Entry 7ZRZ (electron microscopy, 3.09 A resolution); this record covers chains AP1 and CP1 of the 5 polymer chains in the assembly.

== Chain AP1 ==
Name: tRNA-splicing endonuclease subunit Sen34
Source organism: Homo sapiens
Notes: EC 4.6.1.16
UniProt: Q9BSV6 (SEN34_HUMAN); the construct has insertions or renumbered stretches relative to UniProt, so the offset changes along the chain: 1-72 = UniProt 1-72; 120-167 = UniProt 73-120; 180-310 = UniProt 180-310
Chain sequence (263 residues; row label = number of the first residue in the row; note: 47 numbers in that range are skipped by the numbering (no residue carries them; nothing is unmodelled there)):
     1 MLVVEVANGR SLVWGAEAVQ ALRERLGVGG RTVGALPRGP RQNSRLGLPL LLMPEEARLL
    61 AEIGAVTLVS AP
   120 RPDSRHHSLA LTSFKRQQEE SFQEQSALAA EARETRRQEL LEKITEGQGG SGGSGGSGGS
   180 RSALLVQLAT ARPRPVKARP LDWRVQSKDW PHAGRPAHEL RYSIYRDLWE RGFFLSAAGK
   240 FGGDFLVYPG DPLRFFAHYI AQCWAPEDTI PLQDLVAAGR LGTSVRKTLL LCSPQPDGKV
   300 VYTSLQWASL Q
Disordered / not traced: 120-197, 310
Differences from the reference sequence: linker (168-179); conflict F255 (His in Q9BSV6)
UniProt features mapped onto this chain:
  - active site: Y247, K286
Reported in the primary citation:
  - binding site for pre-tRNA Arg TCT 3-2: K239, F255, A256
  - catalytic residues: Y247, K286
  - disease-associated variants - R58W (TDelta = -6.2 degC): decreased stability (citing earlier work)

== Chain CP1 ==
Name: tRNA-splicing endonuclease subunit Sen54
Source organism: Homo sapiens
UniProt: Q7Z6J9 (SEN54_HUMAN); the construct has insertions or renumbered stretches relative to UniProt, so the offset changes along the chain: 1-174 = UniProt 1-174; 408-411 = UniProt 175-178; 425-526 = UniProt 425-526
Chain sequence (293 residues; numbered 1 to 526; 233 numbers in that range are skipped by the numbering (no residue carries them; nothing is unmodelled there); the number before each row is that of its first residue):
     1 MEPEPEPAAV EVPAGRVLSA RELFAARSRS QKLPQRSHGP KDFLPDGSAA QAERLRRCRE
    61 ELWQLLAEQR VERLGSLVAA EWRPEEGFVE LKSPAGKFWQ TMGFSEQGRQ RLHPEEALYL
   121 LECGSIHLFH QDLPLSIQEA YQLLLTDHTV TFLQYQVFSH LKRLGYVVRR FQPS
   408 SVLSGGSGGS GGSGGSGSVL QTTHLPDGGA RLLEKSGGLE IIFDVYQADA VATFRKNNPG
   468 KPYARMCISG FDEPVPDLCS LKRLSYQSGD VPLIFALVDH GDISFYSFRD FTLPQDVGH
Disordered / not traced: 1-29, 408-445, 521-526
Differences from the reference sequence: linker (412-424)
Reported in the primary citation:
  - disease-associated variants - S93P (TDelta = -5.1 degC): decreased stability (citing earlier work)
  - disease-associated variants - E85V, Y119D: decreased stability (proposed by the authors, not directly observed)

== How chain AP1 and chain CP1 interact ==
Pairs across the interface (58; chain AP1 residue first):
  R10(AP1) with L145(CP1)
  W14(AP1) with I137(CP1), hydrophobic; Y141(CP1), hydrophobic
  Q20(AP1) with W63(CP1)
  R23(AP1) with W63(CP1)
  E24(AP1) with R59(CP1); W63(CP1)
  R31(AP1) with H507(CP1); G508(CP1); D509(CP1), salt bridge
  V33(AP1) with Q156(CP1)
  A35(AP1) with E122(CP1); R163(CP1)
  P37(AP1) with E68(CP1); R70(CP1)
  R38(AP1) with K32(CP1), hydrogen bond (side chain-backbone); L33(CP1); E68(CP1), salt bridge
  R41(AP1) with C123(CP1); R163(CP1)
  Q42(AP1) with L33(CP1); R163(CP1), hydrogen bond (backbone-side chain)
  N43(AP1) with H160(CP1), hydrogen bond (side chain-backbone); R163(CP1), hydrogen bond; L164(CP1)
  S44(AP1) with R36(CP1), hydrogen bond (backbone-side chain)
  R45(AP1) with L33(CP1); P34(CP1); Q35(CP1); R36(CP1); L62(CP1)
  L46(AP1) with R163(CP1)
  L48(AP1) with L66(CP1)
  L51(AP1) with H507(CP1)
  M53(AP1) with H507(CP1)
  P54(AP1) with H507(CP1)
  P72(AP1) with Q142(CP1)
  G238(AP1) with F478(CP1); D506(CP1)
  D250(AP1) with L55(CP1); R59(CP1), salt bridge
  P251(AP1) with K41(CP1)
  L252(AP1) with L55(CP1)
  R253(AP1) with H38(CP1); G39(CP1); P40(CP1), hydrogen bond (side chain-backbone); K41(CP1); D42(CP1), salt bridge; R54(CP1); C58(CP1)
  F254(AP1) with K41(CP1); D42(CP1); L44(CP1); P45(CP1), hydrophobic
  F255(AP1) with K41(CP1); D42(CP1), hydrogen bond (backbone-backbone)
  H257(AP1) with F43(CP1), hydrogen bond (side chain-backbone); L44(CP1)
Interface residues without a listed pair, chain AP1 (42 interface residues in all): L12, V19, G34, L36, P40, G47, P49, A71, F233, A236, K239, P248, R285
Interface residues without a listed pair, chain CP1 (45 interface residues in all): S30, S37, Q51, L65, Q69, Y119, Q138, F152

== In short ==
The interface between chain AP1 and chain CP1 involves 42 residues on one side and 45 on the other; the
contacts include 8 hydrogen bonds and 4 salt bridges. Among the polar pairs are R31(AP1)-D509(CP1),
R38(AP1)-E68(CP1) and D250(AP1)-R59(CP1). From the paper: catalytic residues Y247(AP1) and K286(AP1); S93P,
E85V and Y119D of chain CP1 reduce stability.
Chain AP1 is tRNA-splicing endonuclease subunit Sen34 and chain CP1 is tRNA-splicing endonuclease subunit
Sen54, both from Homo sapiens; the structure, Structure of the human tRNA splicing endonuclease defines
substrate recognition, was determined by electron microscopy.
